8VPK - chains A and X of the 35 polymer chains in the assembly; structure by electron microscopy, 2.63 A resolution.

# Chain A
Molecule: 23S ribosomal RNA
Organism: Mycolicibacterium smegmatis MC2 155
Sequence (3120 nucleotides; each row starts with the number of its first residue):
     1 UAAGUGUUUAAGGGCGCAUGGUGGAUGCCUUGGCACUGGGAGCCGAUGAA
    51 GGACGUAGGAGGCUGCGAUAAGCCUCGGGGAGCUGUCAACCGAGCGUUGA
   101 UCCGAGGAUGUCCGAAUGGGGAAACCCGGCACGAGUGAUGUCGUGUCACC
   151 AGGCGCUGAAUAUAUAGGCGUCUGGGGGGAACGCGGGGAAGUGAAACAUC
   201 UCAGUACCCGUAGGAAGAGAAAACAAAAUGUGAUUCCGUGAGUAGUGGCG
   251 AGCGAAAGCGGAGGAUGGCUAAACCGUAUGCAUGUGAUACCGGGUAGGGG
   301 UUGUGUGUGCGGGGUUGUGGGACCUAUCUUUCCGGCUCUACCUGGCUGGA
   351 GGGCAGUGAGAAAAUGUUGUGGUUAGCGGAAAUGGCUUGGGAUGGCCUGC
   401 CGUAGACGGUGAGAGCCCGGUACGUGAAAACCCGACGUCUGUCUUGAUGG
   451 UGUUCCCGAGUAGCAGCGGGCCCGUGGAAUCUGCUGUGAAUCUGCCGGGA
   501 CCACCCGGUAAGCCUGAAUACUUCCCAGUGACCGAUAGCGGAUUAGUACC
   551 GUGAGGGAAUGGUGAAAAGUACCCCGGGAGGGGAGUGAAAGAGUACCUGA
   601 AACCGUGCGCUUACAAUCCGUCAGAGCCCUCGACGUGUCGUGGGGUGAUG
   651 GCGUGCCUUUUGAAGAAUGAGCCUGCGAGUCAGGGACAUGUCGCGAGGUU
   701 AACCCGGGUGGGGUAGCCGCAGCGAAAGCGAGUCUGAAUAGGGCGUAUCC
   751 ACACAAGAGUGUGUGGUGUAGUGGUGUGUUCUGGACCCGAAGCGGAGUGA
   801 UCUACCCAUGGCCAGGGUGAAGCGCGGGUAAGACCGCGUGGAGGCCCGAA
   851 CCCACUUAGGUUGAAGACUGAGGGGAUGAGCUGUGGGUAGGGGUGAAAGG
   901 CCAAUCAAACUCCGUGAUAGCUGGUUCUCCCCGAAAUGCAUUUAGGUGCA
   951 GCGUCGCAUGUUUCUUGCCGGAGGUAGAGCUACUGGAUGGCCGAUGGGCC
  1001 CCACAGGGUUACUGACGUCAGCCAAACUCCGAAUGCCGGUAAGUCCAAGA
  1051 GUGCGGCAGUGAGACGGCGGGGGAUAAGCUCCGUGCGUCGAGAGGGAAAC
  1101 AGCCCAGAUCGCCGGCUAAGGCCCCUAAGCGUGUGCUAAGUGGAAAAGGA
  1151 UGUGCAGUCGCGAAGACAACCAGGAGGUUGGCUUAGAAGCAGCCACCCUU
  1201 GAAAGAGUGCGUAAUAGCUCACUGGUCAAGUGAUUGUGCGCCGAUAAUGU
  1251 AGCGGGGCUCAAGCACACCGCCGAAGCCGCGGCAGCCAACGUGUUGGCUG
  1301 GGUAGGGGAGCGUCCUGCAUCCGGUGAAGCCGCCGAGUGAUCGAGUGGUG
  1351 GAGGGUGUGGGAGUGAGAAUGCAGGCAUGAGUAGCGAUUAGGCAAGUGAG
  1401 AACCUUGCCCGCCGAAAGACCAAGGGUUCCUGGGCCAGGCCAGUCCGCCC
  1451 AGGGUGAGUCGGGACCUAAGGCGAGGCCGACAGGCGUAGUCGAUGGACAA
  1501 CGGGUUGAUAUUCCCGUACCCGUGUAUGUGCGUCCAUGAUGAAUCAGCGG
  1551 UACUAACCAUCCAAAACCACCGUGACCGCACCUUUCGGGGUGUGGCGUUG
  1601 GUGGGGCUGCAUGGGACCUUCGUUGGUAGUAGUCAAGCGAUGGGGUGACG
  1651 CAGGAAGGUAGCCGUACCGGUCAGUGGUAAUACCGGGGUAAGCCUGUAGG
  1701 GAGUCAGAUAGGUAAAUCCGUCUGGCAUAUAUCCUGAGAGGUGAUGCAUA
  1751 GCCGAGUGAGGCGAAUUCGGUGAUCCUAUGCUGCCGAGAAAAGCCUCUAG
  1801 CGAGGACAUACACGGCCCGUACCCCAAACCAACACAGGUGGUCAGGUAGA
  1851 GAAUACUAAGGCGUACGAGUGAACUAUGGUUAAGGAACUCGGCAAAAUGC
  1901 CCCCGUAACUUCGGGAGAAGGGGGACCCACAUGGCGUGUAAGCCUUUACG
  1951 GCCCAAGCGUGAGUGGGUGGCACAAACCAGUGAGAAGCGACUGUUUACUA
  2001 AAAACACAGGUCCGUGCGAAGUCGCAAGACGAUGUAUACGGACUGACGCC
  2051 UGCCCGGUGCUGGAAGGUUAAGAGGACCCGUUAACUCCCUUUGGGGGUGA
  2101 AGCGGAGAAUUUAAGCCCCAGUAAACGGCGGUGGUAACUAUAACCAUCCU
  2151 AAGGUAGCGAAAUUCCUUGUCGGGUAAGUUCCGACCUGCACGAAUGGCGU
  2201 AACGACUUCUCAACUGUCUCAACCAUAGACUCGGCGAAAUUGCACUACGA
  2251 GUAAAGAUGCUCGUUACGCGCGGCAGGACGAAAAGACCCCGGGACCUUCA
  2301 CUACAACUUGGUAUUGGUGCUCGAUACGGUUUGUGUAGGAUAGGUGGGAG
  2351 ACUGUGAAGCUCACACGCCAGUGUGGGUGGAGUCGUUGUUGAAAUACCAC
  2401 UCUGAUCGUAUUGGGCCUCUAACCUCGGACCGUAUAUCCGGUUCAGGGAC
  2451 AGUGCCUGGUGGGUAGUUUAACUGGGGCGGUUGCCUCCUAAAAUGUAACG
  2501 GAGGCGCCCAAAGGUUCCCUCAACCUGGACGGCAAUCAGGUGUUGAGUGU
  2551 AAGUGCACAAGGGAGCUUGACUGCGAGACGGACAUGUCGAGCAGGGACGA
  2601 AAGUCGGGACUAGUGAUCCGGCACCUCUGAGUGGAAGGGGUGUCGCUCAA
  2651 CGGAUAAAAGGUACCCCGGGGAUAACAGGCUGAUCUUCCCCAAGAGUCCA
  2701 UAUCGACGGGAUGGUUUGGCACCUCGAUGUCGGCUCGUCGCAUCCUGGGG
  2751 CUGGAGCAGGUCCCAAGGGUUGGGCUGUUCGCCCAUUAAAGCGGCACGCG
  2801 AGCUGGGUUUAGAACGUCGUGAGACAGUUCGGUCUCUAUCCGCCGCGCGC
  2851 GUCAGAAGCUUGAGGAAACCUGUCCCUAGUACGAGAGGACCGGGACGGAC
  2901 GAACCUCUGGUAUACCAGUUGUCCCACCAGGGGCACGGCUGGAUAGCCAC
  2951 GUUCGGACAGGAUAACCGCUGAAAGCAUCUAAGCGGGAAACCUCUUCCAA
  3001 GACCAGGCUUCUCACCCUCUAGGAGGGAUAAGGCCCCCCGCAGACCACGG
  3051 GAUUGAUAGACCAGACCUGGAAGCCUAGUAAUAGGUGCAGGGAACUGGCA
  3101 CUAACCGGCCGAAAACUUAC
Not modelled in the structure: 1, 1546-1619, 2056-2152
Residues lining bound ligands: erythromycin a (ERY): U861, A2282, A2283, A2286, A2727, G2729, U2833, C2834, U2835
From the paper describing this entry:
  - binding site for erythromycin a: A2282, U2835

# Chain X
Protein: 50S ribosomal protein L27
Organism: Mycolicibacterium smegmatis MC2 155
UniProtKB: A0R150 (RL27_MYCS2); residue numbers follow UniProt; this construct covers 1-88
Chain sequence (88 residues; each row starts with the number of its first residue):
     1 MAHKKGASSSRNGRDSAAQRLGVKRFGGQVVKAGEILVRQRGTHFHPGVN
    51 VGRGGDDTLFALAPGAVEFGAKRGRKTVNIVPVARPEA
Not modelled in the structure: 1-7, 87-88

# How chain A and chain X interact
Pairs across the interface (102; chain A residue first):
  G757(A) / Arg-85(X)  salt bridge to the phosphate
  A758(A) / Ala-33(X)  base contact
  A758(A) / Leu-62(X)  hydrogen bond to the base
  A758(A) / Pro-64(X)  base contact
  G759(A) / Pro-86(X)  base contact
  G970(A) / Phe-26(X)  base contact
  G970(A) / Gly-27(X)  hydrogen bond to the base
  G971(A) / Phe-26(X)  base contact
  G971(A) / Gly-27(X)  hydrogen bond to the sugar
  G971(A) / Phe-69(X)  sugar contact
  A972(A) / Val-23(X)  sugar contact
  A972(A) / Phe-26(X)  base contact
  A972(A) / Phe-45(X)  phosphate contact
  A972(A) / Phe-69(X)  sugar contact
  G973(A) / His-44(X)  salt bridge to the phosphate
  G973(A) / Phe-45(X)  phosphate contact
  G973(A) / Lys-76(X)  salt bridge to the phosphate
  C1037(A) / Phe-26(X)  base contact
  C1037(A) / Gln-29(X)  hydrogen bond to the sugar
  G1038(A) / Gly-28(X)  sugar contact
  G1038(A) / Gln-29(X)  sugar contact
  G2479(A) / Ser-9(X)  hydrogen bond to the base
  G2480(A) / Ser-9(X)  hydrogen bond to the sugar
  C2485(A) / Arg-14(X)  base contact
  C2485(A) / Asp-15(X)  base contact
  C2485(A) / Ser-16(X)  base contact
  C2485(A) / Ala-17(X)  hydrogen bond to the phosphate
  C2485(A) / Gln-19(X)  hydrogen bond to the phosphate
  U2486(A) / Arg-14(X)  base contact
  U2486(A) / Asp-15(X)  base contact
  U2486(A) / Ser-16(X)  hydrogen bond to the phosphate
  U2486(A) / Ala-17(X)  phosphate contact
  U2486(A) / Gln-19(X)  hydrogen bond to the phosphate
  C2487(A) / Arg-14(X)  base contact
  C2487(A) / Asp-15(X)  hydrogen bond to the base
  C2488(A) / Asp-15(X)  hydrogen bond to the base
  U2494(A) / Arg-20(X)  phosphate contact
  U2494(A) / Leu-21(X)  sugar contact
  G2495(A) / Ala-18(X)  phosphate contact
  G2495(A) / Gln-19(X)  phosphate contact
  G2495(A) / Arg-20(X)  hydrogen bond to the phosphate
  U2496(A) / Ala-18(X)  phosphate contact
  G2501(A) / Ser-10(X)  phosphate contact
  G2501(A) / Asn-12(X)  hydrogen bond to the phosphate
  G2501(A) / Arg-14(X)  base contact
  A2502(A) / Asn-12(X)  hydrogen bond to the phosphate
  A2502(A) / Arg-14(X)  hydrogen bond to the base
  G2503(A) / Arg-11(X)  salt bridge to the phosphate
  G2503(A) / Arg-14(X)  hydrogen bond to the base
  G2504(A) / Arg-14(X)  base contact
  G2553(A) / Arg-41(X)  hydrogen bond to the base
  G2553(A) / Gly-42(X)  base contact
  G2553(A) / Asp-57(X)  base contact
  U2554(A) / Thr-43(X)  hydrogen bond to the sugar
  U2554(A) / His-44(X)  salt bridge to the phosphate
  G2555(A) / Thr-43(X)  hydrogen bond to the phosphate
  G2555(A) / His-46(X)  salt bridge to the phosphate
  G2555(A) / Arg-75(X)  phosphate contact
  C2556(A) / Arg-73(X)  salt bridge to the phosphate
  C2556(A) / Arg-75(X)  salt bridge to the phosphate
  C2558(A) / Arg-73(X)  hydrogen bond to the sugar
  A2560(A) / Thr-43(X)  hydrogen bond to the base
  A2560(A) / His-46(X)  base contact
  A2560(A) / Arg-53(X)  base contact
  G2577(A) / Gly-34(X)  base contact
  A2578(A) / Lys-32(X)  sugar contact
  A2578(A) / Ala-33(X)  hydrogen bond to the sugar
  A2578(A) / Gly-34(X)  base contact
  A2578(A) / Glu-35(X)  phosphate contact
  C2579(A) / Arg-25(X)  phosphate contact
  C2579(A) / Lys-32(X)  salt bridge to the phosphate
  C2579(A) / Glu-35(X)  phosphate contact
  C2579(A) / Ile-36(X)  hydrogen bond to the sugar
  G2580(A) / Lys-24(X)  phosphate contact
  G2580(A) / Arg-25(X)  salt bridge to the phosphate
  G2580(A) / Ile-36(X)  sugar contact
  G2580(A) / Arg-39(X)  hydrogen bond to the base
  G2581(A) / Arg-20(X)  sugar contact
  G2581(A) / Lys-24(X)  salt bridge to the phosphate
  G2586(A) / Ile-36(X)  base contact
  G2586(A) / Arg-39(X)  hydrogen bond to the base
  G2586(A) / Asp-56(X)  hydrogen bond to the sugar
  U2587(A) / Ile-36(X)  base contact
  U2587(A) / Arg-39(X)  hydrogen bond to the sugar
  U2587(A) / Gly-54(X)  sugar contact
  U2587(A) / Gly-55(X)  hydrogen bond to the phosphate
  U2587(A) / Asp-56(X)  sugar contact
  U2587(A) / Thr-58(X)  sugar contact
  U2587(A) / Phe-60(X)  sugar contact
  C2588(A) / Gly-54(X)  sugar contact
  C2588(A) / Gly-55(X)  hydrogen bond to the phosphate
  C2588(A) / Phe-60(X)  sugar contact
  G2589(A) / Phe-60(X)  sugar contact
  G2589(A) / Leu-62(X)  sugar contact
  A2609(A) / Arg-53(X)  sugar contact
  C2610(A) / Arg-41(X)  hydrogen bond to the sugar
  C2610(A) / Gly-42(X)  base contact
  C2610(A) / Gly-55(X)  sugar contact
  C2610(A) / Asp-56(X)  hydrogen bond to the sugar
  C2610(A) / Asp-57(X)  sugar contact
  U2611(A) / Arg-41(X)  hydrogen bond to the sugar
  U2611(A) / Asp-56(X)  phosphate contact
Other interface residues (no listed pair), chain A (45 interface residues in all): C2484, A2493, C2499, A2552, A2557
Other interface residues (no listed pair), chain X (48 interface residues in all): Ser-8, Ala-63

# Summary
45 residues of chain A face 48 of chain X across their interface; the contacts include 33 hydrogen bonds and
11 salt bridges. Among the polar pairs are A758(A)/Leu-62(X), G970(A)/Gly-27(X) and G2479(A)/Ser-9(X). Ligands
of chain A: erythromycin a. From the paper: a binding site for erythromycin a at A2282(A) and U2835(A).
Here chain A is 23S ribosomal RNA and chain X is 50S ribosomal protein L27, both from Mycolicibacterium
smegmatis MC2 155. Entry 8VPK (Structure of Mycobacterium smegmatis 50S ribosomal subunit bound to HflX and
erythromycin:50S-HflX-B-Ery) was determined by electron microscopy, deposited together with 8VIO, 8VK0, 8VK7,
8VKI, 8VKW, 8VR4, 8VR8 and 8VRL.
